Entry 7AH9 (electron microscopy, 3.30 A resolution); this record covers chains 1B and 1C of the 153 polymer chains in the assembly.

[Chain 1B (and 1C)]
Protein: Surface presentation of antigens protein SpaP
From: Salmonella enterica subsp. enterica serovar Typhimurium str. LT2
Notes: chain 1C of this document is another copy of the same molecule, construct and numbering; everything in this record applies to it too
UniProtKB: P40700 (SPAP_SALTY); numbering as in UniProt (aligned over 1-224)
Sequence (224 residues; each row starts with the number of its first residue):
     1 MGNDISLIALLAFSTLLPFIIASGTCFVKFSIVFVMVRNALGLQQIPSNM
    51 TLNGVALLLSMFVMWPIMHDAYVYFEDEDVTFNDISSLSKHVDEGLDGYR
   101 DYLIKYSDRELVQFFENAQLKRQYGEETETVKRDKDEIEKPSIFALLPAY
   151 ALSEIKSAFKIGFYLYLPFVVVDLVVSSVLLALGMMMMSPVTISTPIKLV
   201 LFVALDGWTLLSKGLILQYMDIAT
Disordered / not traced: 224
From the paper describing this entry:
  - binding site for SptP3x-GFP-FLAG: Gln-44, Gln-45

[Chain 1B / chain 1C interface]
Pairs across the interface (26; chain 1B residue first):
  Ala-22(1B) / Met-50(1C)  hydrophobic
  Ala-22(1B) / Thr-51(1C)  hydrogen bond (backbone-side chain)
  Met-36(1B) / Ile-46(1C)  hydrophobic
  Phe-114(1B) / Ile-222(1C)  hydrophobic
  Phe-115(1B) / Leu-59(1C)  hydrophobic
  Phe-115(1B) / Phe-62(1C)  hydrophobic
  Phe-115(1B) / Ile-216(1C)  hydrophobic
  Asn-117(1B) / Ile-222(1C)
  Ala-118(1B) / Ile-222(1C)  hydrophobic
  Gln-119(1B) / Phe-62(1C)
  Arg-122(1B) / Val-63(1C)
  Arg-122(1B) / Met-220(1C)
  Glu-126(1B) / Ile-222(1C)
  Glu-126(1B) / Ala-223(1C)  hydrogen bond (side chain-backbone)
  Phe-144(1B) / Phe-62(1C)
  Ile-155(1B) / Trp-208(1C)
  Lys-156(1B) / Asp-206(1C)  salt bridge
  Phe-159(1B) / Val-203(1C)  hydrophobic
  Phe-163(1B) / Pro-196(1C)
  Phe-163(1B) / Val-200(1C)  hydrophobic
  Tyr-166(1B) / Pro-196(1C)  hydrophobic
  Asp-173(1B) / Thr-192(1C)  hydrogen bond
  Ser-177(1B) / Met-185(1C)
  Ser-177(1B) / Met-188(1C)
  Met-186(1B) / Met-187(1C)
  Met-187(1B) / Met-187(1C)
Other interface residues (no listed pair), chain 1B (35 interface residues in all): Phe-19, Ile-32, Val-35, Asn-49, Leu-147, Pro-148, Ala-151, Leu-152, Lys-160, Val-170, Leu-174, Ser-178, Leu-181, Met-188, Pro-190, Lys-198
Other interface residues (no listed pair), chain 1C (35 interface residues in all): Leu-41, Leu-43, Gln-45, Pro-47, Val-55, Leu-58, Trp-65, Pro-66, Leu-183, Gly-184, Ile-193, Thr-195, Leu-199, Lys-213, Leu-217, Asp-221

[Summary]
Chain 1B and chain 1C each contribute 35 residues to their interface; the contacts include 3 hydrogen bonds
and 1 salt bridge. Polar pairs include Lys-156(1B)/Asp-206(1C), Ala-22(1B)/Thr-51(1C) and
Glu-126(1B)/Ala-223(1C). The paper reports a binding site for SptP3x-GFP-FLAG at Gln-44(1B) and Gln-45(1B).
Both chains are Surface presentation of antigens protein SpaP (Salmonella enterica subsp. enterica serovar
Typhimurium str. LT2). Entry 7AH9 (Substrate-engaged type 3 secretion system needle complex from Salmonella
enterica typhimurium - SpaR state 1) was determined by electron microscopy, deposited together with 7AGX and
7AHI.
